PDB entry 8JMV | electron microscopy, 2.90 A resolution | chains A and F of the 33 polymer chains in the assembly

# Chain A (and F)
Molecule: Flagella
Organism: Bacillus amyloliquefaciens
Notes: chain F of this document is another copy of the same molecule, construct and numbering; everything in this record applies to it too
Chain sequence (328 residues; numbered 1 to 328; the number before each row is that of its first residue):
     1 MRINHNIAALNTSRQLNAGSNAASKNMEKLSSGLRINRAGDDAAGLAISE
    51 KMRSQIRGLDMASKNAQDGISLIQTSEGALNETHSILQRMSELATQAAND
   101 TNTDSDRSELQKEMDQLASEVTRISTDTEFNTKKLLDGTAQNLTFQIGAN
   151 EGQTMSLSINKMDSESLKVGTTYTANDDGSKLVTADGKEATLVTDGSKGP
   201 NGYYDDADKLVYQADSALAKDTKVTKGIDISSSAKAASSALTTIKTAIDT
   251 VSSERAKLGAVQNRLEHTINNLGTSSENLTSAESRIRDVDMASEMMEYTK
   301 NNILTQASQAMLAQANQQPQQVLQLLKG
Not modelled in the structure: 195-197, 328

# Chain A / chain F interface
Pairs across the interface (55):
  M1(A) with N17(F); S20(F), hydrogen bond
  A8(A) with M27(F), hydrophobic
  N11(A) with R38(F)
  T12(A) with S31(F)
  Q15(A) with S31(F); S32(F)
  I48(A) with N131(F)
  K51(A) with N131(F); T132(F)
  Q55(A) with E129(F), hydrogen bond
  I147(A) with R123(F)
  Q153(A) with D127(F)
  M155(A) with Q116(F)
  S252(A) with E109(F)
  S253(A) with E109(F); K112(F)
  A256(A) with E109(F)
  A260(A) with K112(F); E113(F); Q116(F)
  V261(A) with Q116(F)
  N263(A) with E113(F), hydrogen bond
  R264(A) with Q116(F); S119(F), hydrogen bond; E120(F), salt bridge; R123(F)
  H267(A) with E82(F), salt bridge; I86(F)
  T268(A) with E120(F), hydrogen bond; R123(F)
  N270(A) with E82(F), hydrogen bond
  N271(A) with E82(F); R123(F)
  N278(A) with Q74(F), hydrogen bond (side chain-backbone); T75(F); G78(F)
  L279(A) with F130(F), hydrophobic
  A282(A) with S71(F); F130(F), hydrophobic
  R285(A) with Q67(F); S71(F), hydrogen bond
  I286(A) with D68(F)
  S308(A) with S31(F), hydrogen bond (side chain-backbone)
  M311(A) with M27(F), hydrophobic; L30(F), hydrophobic; Y298(F), hydrophobic
  Q314(A) with M295(F); Y298(F)
  A315(A) with M27(F), hydrophobic
  Q318(A) with M27(F); Y298(F), hydrogen bond
  Q321(A) with Q306(F); Q309(F)
  L325(A) with Q309(F)
Also at the interface, not in a pair above, chain A (42 interface residues in all): M52, N150, S156, K257, T274, L304, A307, V322
Also at the interface, not in a pair above, chain F (46 interface residues in all): L16, A23, S24, E28, I70, A79, S85, R89, L117, I124, Y212, N302, L312, A313, N316

# In short
42 residues of chain A and 46 residues of chain F are in contact; the contacts include 10 hydrogen bonds and 2
salt bridges. Polar pairs include R264(A)-E120(F), H267(A)-E82(F) and M1(A)-S20(F).
Chain A and chain F are both Flagella (Bacillus amyloliquefaciens); the structure, Flagellar fibrils from
Bacillus amyloliquefaciens, was determined by electron microscopy (same publication as 8JMW).
